Entry 8B7X (X-ray diffraction, 1.42 A resolution); this record covers chain A.

== Chain A ==
Name: Siderophore ABC transporter substrate-binding protein
From: Geobacillus stearothermophilus
Reference sequence: A0A857MR34 (A0A857MR34_GEOSE); residues 1-300 here correspond to UniProt positions 20-319 (UniProt number = residue number + 19)
Amino-acid sequence (300 residues; row label = number of the first residue in the row):
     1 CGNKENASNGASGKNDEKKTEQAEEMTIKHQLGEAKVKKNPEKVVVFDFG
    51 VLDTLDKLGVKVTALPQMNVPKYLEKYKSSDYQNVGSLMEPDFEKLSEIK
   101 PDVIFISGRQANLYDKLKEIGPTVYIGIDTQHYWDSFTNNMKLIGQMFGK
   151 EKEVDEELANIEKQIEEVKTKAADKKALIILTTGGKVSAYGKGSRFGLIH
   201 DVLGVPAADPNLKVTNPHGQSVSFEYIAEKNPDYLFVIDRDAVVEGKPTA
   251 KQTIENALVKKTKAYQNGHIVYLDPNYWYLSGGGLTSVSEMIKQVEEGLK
Disordered / not traced: 1-24
Residues lining bound ligands: jeffamine (JEF; O-(O-(2-aminopropyl)-o'-(2-methoxyethyl)polypropylene glycol 500)): Glu25, Met26, Thr27, Ile28, Asn139, Leu143, Gln146

== Overview ==
Bound to chain A: jeffamine.
Chain A is Siderophore ABC transporter substrate-binding protein (Geobacillus stearothermophilus); the
structure, X-ray structure of the CeuE Homologue from Geobacillus stearothermophilus - apo form, was
determined by X-ray diffraction, deposited together with 8BAW, 8BAX, 8BF6, 8BJ9 and 8BNW.
